9HBT - chains A and E of the 10 polymer chains in the assembly; structure by electron microscopy, 3.46 A resolution.

== Chain A (and E) ==
Name: Tilapia Lake Virus nucleoprotein (segment 4)
Source organism: Tilapia lake virus
Notes: chain E of this document is another copy of the same molecule, construct and numbering; everything in this record applies to it too
Reference sequence: A0A1Y9SHW7 (A0A1Y9SHW7_9VIRU); numbering as in UniProt (aligned over 1-354)
Amino-acid sequence (354 residues; each row starts with the number of its first residue):
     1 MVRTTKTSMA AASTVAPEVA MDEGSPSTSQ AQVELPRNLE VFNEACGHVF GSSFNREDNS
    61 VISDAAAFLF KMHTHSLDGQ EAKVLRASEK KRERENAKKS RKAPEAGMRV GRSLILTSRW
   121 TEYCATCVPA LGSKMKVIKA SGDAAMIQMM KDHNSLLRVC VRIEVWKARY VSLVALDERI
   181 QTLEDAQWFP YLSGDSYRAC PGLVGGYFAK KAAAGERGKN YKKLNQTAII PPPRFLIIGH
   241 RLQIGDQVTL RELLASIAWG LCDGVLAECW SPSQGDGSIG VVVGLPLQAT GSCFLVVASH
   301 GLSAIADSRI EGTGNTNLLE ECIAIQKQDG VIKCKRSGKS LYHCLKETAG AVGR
Disordered / not traced: 1-33, 351-354 (chain E: 1-33, 350-354)

== Interface between chain A and chain E ==
Residue-residue contacts (51; chain A residue first):
  Arg217(A) - Arg179(E)
  Arg217(A) - Gln181(E)  hydrogen bond
  Arg217(A) - Asp185(E)  salt bridge
  Gly218(A) - Arg179(E)
  Lys219(A) - Arg179(E)
  Tyr221(A) - Glu178(E)
  Lys222(A) - Glu178(E)  salt bridge
  Lys223(A) - Gln181(E)
  Gln288(A) - Lys346(E)
  Gly291(A) - Tyr342(E)
  Cys293(A) - Leu176(E)  hydrophobic
  Cys293(A) - His343(E)  hydrogen bond (backbone-side chain)
  Phe294(A) - His343(E)
  Leu295(A) - Gln181(E)
  Leu295(A) - Thr182(E)
  Leu295(A) - Leu183(E)
  Leu295(A) - Leu261(E)
  Leu295(A) - Ser340(E)  hydrogen bond (backbone-side chain)
  Val296(A) - Leu183(E)
  Val296(A) - Leu261(E)
  Val296(A) - Asp263(E)
  Val296(A) - Arg336(E)
  Val296(A) - Lys339(E)
  Val296(A) - Ser340(E)
  Val297(A) - Leu183(E)  hydrophobic
  Val297(A) - Ala186(E)  hydrophobic
  Val297(A) - Trp259(E)  hydrophobic
  Val297(A) - Leu261(E)  hydrogen bond (backbone-backbone)
  Val297(A) - Cys262(E)
  Ser299(A) - Thr227(E)
  Ser299(A) - Cys262(E)  hydrogen bond
  His300(A) - Thr227(E)
  His300(A) - Ile257(E)
  His300(A) - Leu266(E)
  His300(A) - Pro286(E)
  His300(A) - Ala289(E)
  His300(A) - Ile323(E)
  Gly301(A) - Ala289(E)
  Leu302(A) - Asp263(E)
  Leu302(A) - Val265(E)  hydrophobic
  Leu302(A) - Glu321(E)
  Leu302(A) - Ile323(E)  hydrophobic
  Leu302(A) - Arg336(E)
  Ser303(A) - Leu318(E)
  Ser303(A) - Glu321(E)
  Ser303(A) - Arg336(E)  hydrogen bond (backbone-side chain)
  Ala304(A) - Leu183(E)  hydrophobic
  Ala304(A) - Leu318(E)
  Ile305(A) - Leu183(E)
  Ile305(A) - Arg336(E)
  Glu311(A) - Leu318(E)
Interface residues without a listed pair, chain A (23 interface residues in all): Ala306, Ser308
Interface residues without a listed pair, chain E (32 interface residues in all): Ile180, Gln226, Leu287, Cys322, Gly338

== In short ==
The interface between chain A and chain E involves 23 residues on one side and 32 on the other; the contacts
include 6 hydrogen bonds and 2 salt bridges. Among the polar pairs are Arg217(A)-Asp185(E),
Lys222(A)-Glu178(E) and Arg217(A)-Gln181(E).
Chain A and chain E are both Tilapia Lake Virus nucleoprotein (segment 4) (Tilapia lake virus); the structure,
TiLV-NP pentamer (pseudo-C5), was determined by electron microscopy, deposited together with 9HBR, 9HBS, 9HBU,
9HBV, 9HBW, 9HBX, 9HBY and 9HBZ.
